Entry 3BAM (X-ray diffraction, 1.80 A resolution); this record covers chains C and B of the 5 polymer chains in the assembly.

Chain C:
Molecule: 12-nt DNA strand
Sequence (12 nucleotides; each row starts with the number of its first residue):
     1 TATGGATCCA TA

Chain B:
Molecule: Protein (restriction endonuclease bamhi)
Source organism: Bacillus amyloliquefaciens
Notes: EC 3.1.21.4
Reference sequence: P23940 (T2BA_BACAM); numbering as in UniProt (aligned over 1-213)
Sequence (213 residues; row label = number of the first residue in the row):
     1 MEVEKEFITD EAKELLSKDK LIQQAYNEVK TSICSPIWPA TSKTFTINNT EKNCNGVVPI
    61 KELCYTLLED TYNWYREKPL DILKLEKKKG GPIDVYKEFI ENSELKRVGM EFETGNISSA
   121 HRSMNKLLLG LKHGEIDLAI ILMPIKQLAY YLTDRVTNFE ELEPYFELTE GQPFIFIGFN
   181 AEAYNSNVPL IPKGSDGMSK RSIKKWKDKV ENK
Unresolved in the structure: 210-213

How chain C and chain B interact:
Contacting residue pairs (28):
  DA2(C) with Lys89(B), salt bridge to the phosphate
  DT3(C) with Lys89(B), salt bridge to the phosphate; Gly90(B), hydrogen bond to the phosphate; Gly91(B), phosphate contact
  DG4(C) with Gly91(B), hydrogen bond to the phosphate; Arg122(B), salt bridge to the phosphate; Lys126(B), salt bridge to the phosphate
  DG5(C) with Glu111(B), phosphate contact; Glu113(B), phosphate contact; Ser119(B), hydrogen bond to the phosphate; Arg122(B), base contact; Ser123(B), hydrogen bond to the phosphate
  DA6(C) with Val58(B), phosphate contact; Thr114(B), hydrogen bond to the phosphate; Gly115(B), phosphate contact
  DT7(C) with Gly56(B), phosphate contact; Val57(B), hydrogen bond to the phosphate; Asn116(B), hydrogen bond to the base; Thr153(B), hydrogen bond to the phosphate; Asp154(B), base contact; Lys193(B), phosphate contact; Gly194(B), hydrogen bond to the phosphate
  DC8(C) with Asn116(B), base contact; Asp154(B), hydrogen bond to the base; Arg155(B), base contact; Lys193(B), salt bridge to the phosphate
  DC9(C) with Asp154(B), hydrogen bond to the base; Arg155(B), base contact
Also at the interface, not in a pair above, chain B (25 interface residues in all): Lys61, Pro92, Phe112, Pro192, Lys200

Summary:
The interface between chain C and chain B involves 8 residues on one side and 25 on the other, with 11
hydrogen bonds and 5 salt bridges. Polar contacts include DT7(C)-Asn116(B), DC8(C)-Asp154(B) and
DC9(C)-Asp154(B).
Chain C is a 12-nt DNA strand and chain B is Protein (restriction endonuclease bamhi) (Bacillus
amyloliquefaciens); the structure, Restriction endonuclease bamhi complex with DNA and manganese ions
(post-REACTIVE complex), was determined by X-ray diffraction together with 2BAM from the same study.
